7EYI - chains G and H of the 6 polymer chains in the assembly; structure by X-ray diffraction, 2.40 A resolution.

Chain G (and H):
Name: Zinc finger and BTB domain-containing protein 7A
Source organism: Homo sapiens
Notes: chain H of this document is another copy of the same molecule, construct and numbering; everything in this record applies to it too
Reference sequence: O95365 (ZBT7A_HUMAN); residues 382-506 here = UniProt positions 382-506
Chain sequence (130 residues; each row starts with the number of its first residue):
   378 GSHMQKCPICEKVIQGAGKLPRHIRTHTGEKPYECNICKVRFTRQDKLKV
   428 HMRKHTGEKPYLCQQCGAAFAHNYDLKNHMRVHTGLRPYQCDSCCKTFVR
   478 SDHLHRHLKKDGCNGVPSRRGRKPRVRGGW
Not modelled in the structure: 378-379, 491-507 (chain H: 378, 491-507)
Sequence notes: expression tag (378-381, 507)
Ion coordination: Zn2+ site 1: Cys-384, Cys-387, His-400, His-404; Zn2+ site 2: Cys-412, Cys-415, His-428, His-432; Zn2+ site 3: Cys-440, Cys-443, His-456, His-460; Zn2+ site 4: Cys-468, Cys-471, His-484, Cys-490
Small-molecule neighbours: boric acid (BO3): Asp-452, Asn-455, Arg-477
Curated features (UniProtKB/Swiss-Prot):
  - zinc finger: Gln-382 to His-404 (C2H2-type 1), Tyr-410 to His-432 (C2H2-type 2), Tyr-438 to His-460 (C2H2-type 3), Tyr-466 to Cys-490 (C2H2-type 4)
  - cross-link: Lys-436 (Glycyl lysine isopeptide (Lys-Gly) (interchain with G-Cter in SUMO2))
  - natural variant: Cys-384 (C384W: In MNDLFH), Thr-405 (T405K: In MNDLFH), Asp-452 (D452N: In MNDLFH; uncertain significance)
  - mutagenesis: Lys-383 (K383R: No effect on sumoylation with SUMO1. No effect on promoter binding), Cys-387 (C387F: Decreased transcription repressor activity. No effect on nuclear localization), Ile-391 (I391L: No effect on transcription repressor activity. No effect on nuclear localization), Lys-396 (K396R: No effect on sumoylation with SUMO1. Decreased transcription repression activity. No effect on promoter binding), Arg-399 (R399L: Decreased transcription repressor activity, dominant negative effect. Increased glycolysis and cell proliferation, dominant negative effect. No effect on nuclear localization), Arg-402 (R402H: Decreased transcription repressor activity. Acts as a dominant negative. No effect on nuclear localization), Thr-403 (T403N: Decreased transcription repressor activity. No effect on nuclear localization), His-404 (H404R: Decreased transcription repressor activity. Acts as a dominant negative. No effect on nuclear localization), Gly-406 (G406V: Decreased transcription repressor activity. No effect on nuclear localization), Pro-409 (P409S: Decreased transcription repressor activity. No effect on nuclear localization), Cys-412 (C412Y: Decreased transcription repressor activity. No effect on nuclear localization), Lys-424 (K424N: Decreased transcription repressor activity. No effect on nuclear localization; K424T: No effect on transcription repressor activity. No effect on nuclear localization), 6 further mutagenesis entries in UniProt
Reported in the primary citation:
  - binding site for the 18-nt DNA strand: Lys-396, Arg-399, Arg-421, Lys-424, Arg-477, His-480, Arg-483
  - binding site for the 18-nt DNA strand: Asp-423, Asp-479
  - contacts within the chain: Arg-421/Asp-423, Arg-477/Asp-479
  - conformationally variable residues (side-chain flip): Lys-396, Tyr-451, Arg-483
  - binding site for the 18-nt DNA strand: Lys-396
  - binding site for boric acid: Asp-452, Arg-477

Interface between chain G and chain H:
Contacting residue pairs (7; chain G residue first):
  Met-381(G) with Met-381(H), hydrophobic; Val-390(H), hydrophobic
  Lys-383(G) with Gln-392(H)
  Val-390(G) with Met-381(H), hydrophobic; Gln-392(H)
  Gln-392(G) with Lys-383(H), hydrogen bond; Val-390(H)
Interface residues without a listed pair, chain G (5 interface residues in all): Glu-388

Overview:
The interface between chain G and chain H involves 5 residues on one side and 4 on the other; the contacts
include 1 hydrogen bond. The hydrogen-bonded pair is Gln-392(G)/Lys-383(H). The paper reports a binding site
for the 18-nt DNA strand at Lys-396(G), Arg-399(G) and Arg-421(G) among others; a binding site for boric acid
at Asp-452(G) and Arg-477(G).
Chain G and chain H are both Zinc finger and BTB domain-containing protein 7A (Homo sapiens); the structure,
Crystal structure of ZBTB7A in complex with gamma-globin -200 sequence element with C-194A mutation, was
determined by X-ray diffraction (same publication as 7N5S and 7N5T).
